Entry 8RYT (electron microscopy, 18.00 A resolution (very low resolution: no residue pairs are listed; an interface is given only as per-side residue counts)); this record covers chains C and B of the 16 polymer chains in the assembly.

[Chain C (and B)]
Molecule: Nucleoprotein
Notes: chain B of this document is another copy of the same molecule, construct and numbering; everything in this record applies to it too
UniProt: P89216 (NCAP_THOGV); residue numbers follow UniProt; this construct covers 1-184, 194-454
Sequence (445 residues; numbered 1 to 454; 9 numbers in that range are skipped by the numbering (no residue carries them; nothing is unmodelled there); the number before each row is that of its first residue):
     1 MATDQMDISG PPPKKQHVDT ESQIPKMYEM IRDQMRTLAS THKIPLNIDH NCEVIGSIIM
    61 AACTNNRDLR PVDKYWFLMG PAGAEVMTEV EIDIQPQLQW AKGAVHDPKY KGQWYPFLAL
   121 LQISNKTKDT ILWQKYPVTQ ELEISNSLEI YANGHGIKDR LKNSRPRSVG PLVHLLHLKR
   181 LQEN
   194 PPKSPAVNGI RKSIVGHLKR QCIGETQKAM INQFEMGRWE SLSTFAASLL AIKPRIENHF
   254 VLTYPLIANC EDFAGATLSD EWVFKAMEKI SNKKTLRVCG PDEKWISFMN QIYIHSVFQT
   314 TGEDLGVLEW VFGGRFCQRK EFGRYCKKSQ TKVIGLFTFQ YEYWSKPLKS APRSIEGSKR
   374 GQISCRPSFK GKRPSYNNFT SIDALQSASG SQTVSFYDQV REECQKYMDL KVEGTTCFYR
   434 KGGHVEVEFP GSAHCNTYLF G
Disordered / not traced: 1-19, 194-196, 370-375, 395-407
What the authors report for this chain:
  - mutagenesis - R67D (10-fold), W133D (3-fold), R160D, K162D (15-fold): decreased binding to 24-mer polyU
  - mutagenesis - R386A (11-fold): decreased binding to 24-mer polyU RNA
  - mutagenesis - R160D: decreased catalytic activity

[Chain C / chain B interface]
At this resolution (18 A) residue pairs are not listed: 23 residues of chain C and 56 of chain B lie at the interface.
From the paper, about this interface:
  - pairs named by the authors: Arg386(C)-Glu316(B)

[Summary]
Chain C and chain B form an interface of 23 and 56 residues respectively. The authors report a contact between
Arg386(C) and Glu316(B). From the paper: R67D, W133D and R160D of chain C, among others, reduce binding to
24-mer polyU; R386A of chain C reduces binding to 24-mer polyU RNA.
Chain C and chain B are both Nucleoprotein; the structure, Structural characterization of Thogoto Virus
nucleoprotein provides insights into RNA encapsidation and assembly, was determined by electron microscopy
together with 8CJW from the same study.
